7LXU - chains I and a of the 28 polymer chains in the assembly; structure by electron microscopy, 3.10 A resolution.

# Chain I
Molecule: 20S proteasome beta-2 subunit
Organism: Plasmodium falciparum (isolate 3D7)
Notes: EC 3.4.25.1
UniProt: Q8I6T3 (Q8I6T3_PLAF7); residues 1-229 here correspond to UniProt positions 42-270 (UniProt number = residue number + 41)
Sequence (229 residues; row label = number of the first residue in the row):
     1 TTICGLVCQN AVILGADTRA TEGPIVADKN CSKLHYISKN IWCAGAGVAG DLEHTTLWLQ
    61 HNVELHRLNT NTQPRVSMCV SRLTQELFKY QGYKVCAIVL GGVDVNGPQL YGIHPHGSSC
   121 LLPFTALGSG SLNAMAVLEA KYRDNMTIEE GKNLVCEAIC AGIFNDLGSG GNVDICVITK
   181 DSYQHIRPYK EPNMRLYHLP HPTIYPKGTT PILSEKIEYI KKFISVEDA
Disordered / not traced: 220-229
Reported in the primary citation:
  - specificity-determining residues: E22, G45 (proposed by the authors, not directly observed)
  - mutagenesis - C31F: increased growth in response to MPI-12
  - catalytic residues: T1 (citing earlier work)

# Chain a
Molecule: 20S proteasome beta-6 subunit
Organism: Plasmodium falciparum (isolate 3D7)
Notes: EC 3.4.25.1
UniProt: A0A5K1K7U1 (A0A5K1K7U1_PLAF7); residue numbers follow UniProt; this construct covers 1-240
Sequence (240 residues; each row starts with the number of its first residue):
     1 MDLILYNDNL TEKKTEKENV IEHGRGFKRW YPYIDNGGTV IGLTGKDYVI LAADTRLSLS
    61 YSIYTRFCPK ISKLTDKCII GSSGMQSDIK TLHSLLQKKI QLFVLEHSHY PDIHVIARLL
   121 CVILYSRRFF PYYAFNILAG VDENNKGVLY NYDSVGSYCE ATHSCVGSGS QLILPILDNR
   181 VEQKNQLIKN TNFNLGDDIN FVKDAITSAT ERDIYTGDKT LIYVIDKMGI NVNTLDLKQD
Disordered / not traced: 1-27
Ligand contacts: YHD (N-[(1R)-2-([1,1'-biphenyl]-4-yl)-1-boronoethyl]-1-methyl-L-prolinamide): S157, Y158, C159
Reported in the primary citation:
  - mutagenesis - A117V: increased growth

# How chain I and chain a interact
Residue-residue contacts - 46 pairs, chain I then chain a:
  R19(I) with I214(a); K238(a); D240(a)
  T21(I) with I214(a)
  G23(I) with Y61(a), hydrogen bond (backbone-side chain); I214(a)
  P24(I) with D213(a); I214(a), hydrogen bond (backbone-backbone)
  I25(I) with R212(a); D213(a)
  V26(I) with R212(a), hydrogen bond (backbone-side chain)
  A27(I) with R212(a), hydrogen bond (backbone-side chain)
  K29(I) with E211(a); R212(a)
  I163(I) with D240(a)
  F164(I) with R66(a), hydrogen bond (backbone-side chain); Q239(a); D240(a)
  N165(I) with I63(a)
  D166(I) with Y61(a); D240(a)
  L167(I) with R56(a); S58(a); Y61(a), hydrogen bond (backbone-backbone); S62(a); I214(a); Y215(a), hydrophobic
  S169(I) with D240(a)
  G171(I) with D240(a)
  E191(I) with D240(a)
  R195(I) with L237(a); K238(a)
  L196(I) with K203(a); T207(a); L235(a), hydrophobic
  H198(I) with D204(a), salt bridge; T207(a); S208(a), hydrogen bond (side chain-backbone); E211(a)
  I204(I) with L187(a), hydrophobic
  P206(I) with Q186(a); L187(a)
  K207(I) with N185(a); Q186(a); L187(a), hydrogen bond (side chain-backbone)
  G208(I) with Q186(a)
Other interface residues (no listed pair), chain I (28 interface residues in all): D28, G168, G170, T203, T209
Other interface residues (no listed pair), chain a (27 interface residues in all): L59, S60, L172, D236

# Summary
Chain I and chain a form an interface of 28 and 27 residues respectively, with 8 hydrogen bonds and 1 salt
bridge. Among the polar pairs are H198(I)-D204(a), G23(I)-Y61(a) and V26(I)-R212(a). Bound to chain a:
compound YHD. From the paper: the catalytic residue T1(I); C31F of chain I increases growth in response to
MPI-12.
Here chain I is 20S proteasome beta-2 subunit and chain a is 20S proteasome beta-6 subunit, both from
Plasmodium falciparum (isolate 3D7). Entry 7LXU (Structure of Plasmodium falciparum 20S proteasome with bound
MPI-5) was determined by electron microscopy, deposited together with 7LXT.
